9GV7 - chains C and D of the 5 polymer chains in the assembly; structure by X-ray diffraction, 1.86 A resolution.

Chain C:
Protein: Peptide
Sequence (11 residues; row label = number of the first residue in the row):
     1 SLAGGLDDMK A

Chain D:
Protein: TCR Alpha
From: Homo sapiens
Sequence (200 residues; numbered -1 to 199; 1 number in that range is skipped by the numbering (no residue carries it; nothing is unmodelled there); the number before each row is that of its first residue; numbers below 1 keep their minus sign (Met-1 is residue -1)):
    -1 MAKEVEQNSG PLSVPEGAIA SLNCTYSDRG SQSFFWYRQY SGKSPELIMS IYETSIKEDG
    59 RFTAQLNKAS QYVSLLIRDS QPSDSATYLC AVGERVGGYN KLIFGAGTRL TVKPNIQNPD
   119 PAVYQLRDSK SSDKSVCLFT DFDSQTNVSQ SKDSDVYITD KCVLDMRSMD FKSNSAVAWS
   179 N
   181 KSDFACANAF NNSIIPEDT
Unresolved in the structure: -1 to 0, 181-183, 192-199
Cystine bridges: Cys22-Cys88, Cys135-Cys186

Interface between chain C and chain D:
Contacting residue pairs - 6 pairs, chain C then chain D:
  Gly4(C) - Gln30(D)  hydrogen bond (backbone-side chain)
  Gly5(C) - Gln30(D)
  Asp7(C) - Tyr50(D)
  Asp7(C) - Glu51(D)
  Asp7(C) - Lys66(D)  salt bridge
  Asp8(C) - Arg27(D)  salt bridge
Other interface residues (no listed pair), chain C (5 interface residues in all): Met9
Other interface residues (no listed pair), chain D (6 interface residues in all): Thr52

In short:
The interface between chain C and chain D involves 5 residues on one side and 6 on the other; the contacts
include 1 hydrogen bond and 2 salt bridges. Polar contacts include Asp7(C)-Lys66(D), Asp8(C)-Arg27(D) and
Gly4(C)-Gln30(D).
Here chain C is Peptide and chain D is TCR Alpha (Homo sapiens). Entry 9GV7 (Structure of reverse docking TCR
in complex with peptide-HLA) was determined by X-ray diffraction, deposited together with 9GV6.
